PDB entry 6XET | X-ray diffraction, 2.60 A resolution | chains A and E of the 5 polymer chains in the assembly

== Chain A ==
Name: Tubulin alpha-1B chain
Source organism: Sus scrofa
UniProt: Q2XVP4 (TBA1B_PIG); residues 1-438 here = UniProt positions 1-438
Chain sequence (438 residues; each row starts with the number of its first residue):
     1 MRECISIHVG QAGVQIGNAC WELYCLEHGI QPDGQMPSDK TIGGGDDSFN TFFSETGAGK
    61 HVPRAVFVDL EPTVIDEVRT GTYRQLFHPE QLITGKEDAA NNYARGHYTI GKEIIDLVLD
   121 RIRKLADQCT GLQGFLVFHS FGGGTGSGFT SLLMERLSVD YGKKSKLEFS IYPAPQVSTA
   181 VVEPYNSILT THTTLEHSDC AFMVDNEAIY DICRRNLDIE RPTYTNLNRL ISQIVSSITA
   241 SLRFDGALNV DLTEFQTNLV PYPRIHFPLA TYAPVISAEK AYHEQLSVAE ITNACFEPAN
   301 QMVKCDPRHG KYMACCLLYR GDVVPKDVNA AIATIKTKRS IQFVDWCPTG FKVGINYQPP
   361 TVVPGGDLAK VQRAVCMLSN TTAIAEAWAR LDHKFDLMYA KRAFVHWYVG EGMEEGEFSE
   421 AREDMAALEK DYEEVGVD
Disordered / not traced: 38-45, 281-283, 438
UniProt features mapped onto this chain:
  - motif: Met1 to Cys4 (MREC motif)
  - active site: Glu254
  - binding site (GTP): Gly10, Gln11, Ala12, Gln15, Glu71, Ala99, Ser140, Gly143, Gly144, Thr145, Gly146, Thr179, Glu183, Asn206, Tyr224, Asn228, Leu252
  - binding site (Mg(2+)): Glu71
  - modified residue: Lys40 (N6,N6,N6-trimethyllysine), Ser48 (Phosphoserine), Ser232 (Phosphoserine), Tyr282 (3'-nitrotyrosine), Arg339 (Omega-N-methylarginine)
  - cross-link (Glycyl lysine isopeptide (Lys-Gly)): Lys326 (interchain with G-Cter in ubiquitin), Lys370 (interchain with G-Cter in ubiquitin)
Residues lining bound ligands:
  - GTP (guanosine-5'-triphosphate): Gly10, Gln11, Ala12, Gln15, Ile16, Asp69, Asp98, Ala99, Ala100, Asn101, Asn102, Ser140, Gly142, Gly143, Gly144, Thr145, Gly146, Ile171, Pro173, Val177, Ser178, Thr179, Glu183, Asn206, Tyr224, Leu227, Asn228, Ile231
  - TU2 ([3-fluoro-6-(3-hydroxy-4-methylphenyl)pyridin-2-yl](3,4,5-trimethoxyphenyl)methanone): Asn101, Thr179, Ala180, Val181
What the authors report for this chain:
  - binding site for TU2: Asn101, Thr179, Ala180, Val181

== Chain E ==
Name: Stathmin-4
Source organism: Rattus norvegicus
UniProt: P63043 (STMN4_RAT); residues 5-145 here correspond to UniProt positions 49-189 (UniProt number = residue number + 44)
Chain sequence (143 residues; each row starts with the number of its first residue):
     3 MADMEVIELN KATSGQSWEV ILKPPSFDGV PEFNASLPRR RDPSLEEIQK KLEAAEERRK
    63 YQEAELLKHL AEKREHEREV IQKAIEENNN FIKMAKEKLA QKMESNKENR EAHLAAMLER
   123 LQEKDKHAEE VRKNKELKEE ASR
Disordered / not traced: 3-5, 35-44, 141-145
Construct notes: initiating methionine (3); expression tag (4); engineered mutation Ala14 (Cys58 in P63043), Trp20 (Phe64 in P63043)
UniProt features mapped onto this chain:
  - modified residue: Ser46 (Phosphoserine)

== Interface between chain A and chain E ==
Contacting residue pairs - 75 pairs, chain A then chain E:
  Tyr108(A) - Leu54(E)  hydrophobic
  Tyr108(A) - Ala57(E)  hydrophobic
  Tyr108(A) - Arg61(E)
  Thr109(A) - Arg61(E)
  Lys112(A) - Leu54(E)
  Lys112(A) - Glu55(E)
  Lys112(A) - Glu58(E)  salt bridge
  Leu152(A) - Leu54(E)  hydrophobic
  Glu155(A) - Ile50(E)
  Arg156(A) - Leu47(E)
  Val159(A) - Pro45(E)
  Glu196(A) - Pro45(E)
  Phe244(A) - Ser16(E)
  Asp245(A) - Ala14(E)
  Asp245(A) - Thr15(E)  hydrogen bond
  Asp245(A) - Ser16(E)  hydrogen bond (backbone-backbone)
  Asp245(A) - Gly17(E)
  Gly246(A) - Ala14(E)
  Ala247(A) - Asn12(E)
  Ala247(A) - Gly17(E)
  Ala247(A) - Gln18(E)
  Ala247(A) - Ser19(E)  hydrogen bond (backbone-side chain)
  Leu248(A) - Ser19(E)
  Tyr262(A) - Pro33(E)  hydrogen bond (side chain-backbone)
  Tyr262(A) - Glu34(E)
  Pro325(A) - Gln18(E)
  Pro325(A) - Trp20(E)  hydrophobic
  Val328(A) - Trp20(E)  hydrophobic
  Asn329(A) - Met6(E)
  Asn329(A) - Trp20(E)  hydrogen bond
  Asn329(A) - Val22(E)
  Ile332(A) - Val22(E)  hydrophobic
  Ile332(A) - Leu24(E)  hydrophobic
  Ala333(A) - Met6(E)  hydrophobic
  Lys336(A) - Leu24(E)
  Asp345(A) - Pro27(E)
  Asp345(A) - Ser28(E)  hydrogen bond (backbone-backbone)
  Asp345(A) - Phe29(E)  hydrogen bond (backbone-backbone)
  Trp346(A) - Pro27(E)
  Trp346(A) - Phe29(E)
  Trp346(A) - Gly31(E)
  Trp346(A) - Val32(E)  hydrophobic
  Trp346(A) - Pro33(E)
  Cys347(A) - Pro27(E)
  Pro348(A) - Lys25(E)
  Pro348(A) - Pro27(E)
  Thr349(A) - Ile23(E)
  Thr349(A) - Leu24(E)  hydrogen bond (backbone-backbone)
  Thr349(A) - Lys25(E)  hydrogen bond (backbone-backbone)
  Gly350(A) - Val22(E)
  Phe351(A) - Glu21(E)
  Phe351(A) - Val22(E)  hydrogen bond (backbone-backbone)
  Phe351(A) - Leu24(E)  hydrophobic
  Lys352(A) - Trp20(E)
  Lys352(A) - Glu21(E)
  Val353(A) - Ser19(E)
  Val353(A) - Trp20(E)  hydrogen bond (backbone-backbone)
  Gly354(A) - Gln18(E)
  Ile355(A) - Ser16(E)
  Ile355(A) - Gly17(E)
  Ile355(A) - Gln18(E)  hydrogen bond (backbone-backbone)
  Ile355(A) - Trp20(E)  hydrophobic
  Asn356(A) - Ser16(E)  hydrogen bond
  Tyr357(A) - Lys13(E)
  Tyr357(A) - Ser16(E)  hydrogen bond (backbone-backbone)
  Tyr357(A) - Gly17(E)
  Tyr357(A) - Gln18(E)  hydrogen bond
  Gln358(A) - Ser16(E)  hydrogen bond
  Val409(A) - Gln64(E)
  Gly410(A) - Arg61(E)
  Gly410(A) - Gln64(E)
  Glu411(A) - Arg61(E)  hydrogen bond (backbone-side chain)
  Gly412(A) - Ala57(E)
  Gly412(A) - Arg60(E)  hydrogen bond (backbone-side chain)
  Glu414(A) - Arg60(E)  salt bridge
Also at the interface, not in a pair above, chain A (42 interface residues in all): Asp46, His107, His197
Also at the interface, not in a pair above, chain E (38 interface residues in all): Val8, Leu11, Pro26, Ser46, Gln51, Lys53

== In short ==
Chain A and chain E form an interface of 42 and 38 residues respectively; the contacts include 18 hydrogen
bonds and 2 salt bridges. Polar pairs include Lys112(A)-Glu58(E), Glu414(A)-Arg60(E) and Asp245(A)-Thr15(E).
Chain A binds GTP and compound TU2. The paper reports a binding site for TU2 at Asn101(A), Thr179(A) and
Ala180(A) among others.
Chain A is Tubulin alpha-1B chain (Sus scrofa) and chain E is Stathmin-4 (Rattus norvegicus); the structure,
Tubulin-RB3_SLD in complex with compound 60c, was determined by X-ray diffraction, deposited together with
6XER and 6XES.
